Entry 4PTW (X-ray diffraction, 2.00 A resolution); this record covers chain A.

Chain A:
Protein: Glycoside hydrolase family 1
Source organism: Halothermothrix orenii
Notes: EC 3.2.1.21
UniProt: B8CYA8 (B8CYA8_HALOH); numbering as in UniProt (aligned over 1-451)
Chain sequence (452 residues; numbered 0 to 451; the number before each row is that of its first residue; numbering starts at 0):
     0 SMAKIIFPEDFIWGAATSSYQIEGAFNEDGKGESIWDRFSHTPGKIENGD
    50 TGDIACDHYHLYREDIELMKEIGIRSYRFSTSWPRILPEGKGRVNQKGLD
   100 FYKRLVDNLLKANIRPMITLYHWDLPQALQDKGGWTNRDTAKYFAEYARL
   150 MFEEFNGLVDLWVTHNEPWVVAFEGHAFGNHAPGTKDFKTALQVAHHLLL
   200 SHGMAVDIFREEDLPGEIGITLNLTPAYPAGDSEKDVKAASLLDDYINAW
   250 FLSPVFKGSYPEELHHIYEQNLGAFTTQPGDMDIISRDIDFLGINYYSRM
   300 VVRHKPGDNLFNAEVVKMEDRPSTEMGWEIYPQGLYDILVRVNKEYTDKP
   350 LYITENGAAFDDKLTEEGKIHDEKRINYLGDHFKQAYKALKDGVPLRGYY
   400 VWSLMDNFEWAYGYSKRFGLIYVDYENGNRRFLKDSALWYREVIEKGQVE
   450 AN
Disordered / not traced: 0-3, 449-451
Sequence notes: expression tag (0)
Residues lining bound ligands: 2-deoxy-2-fluoro-alpha-D-glucopyranose (G2F): Gln-20, His-121, Trp-122, Asn-165, Glu-166, Asn-294, Tyr-296, Trp-327, Glu-354, Trp-401, Glu-408, Trp-409, Phe-417
From the paper describing this entry:
  - catalytic residues: Glu-166, Glu-354, Glu-408
  - mutagenesis - E354Q: abolished catalytic activity on cellobiose
  - mutagenesis - E354Q: abolished catalytic activity on lactose
  - mutagenesis - E166Q: decreased catalytic activity on cellobiose
  - mutagenesis - E408Q: decreased catalytic activity
  - binding site for 2-deoxy-2-fluoro-alpha-D-glucopyranose: Gln-20, His-121, Asn-165, Glu-354, Trp-401, Glu-408, Trp-409

Summary:
Bound to chain A: 2-deoxy-2-fluoro-alpha-D-glucopyranose. From the paper: catalytic residues Glu-166, Glu-354
and Glu-408; E354Q abolishes catalytic activity on cellobiose; 3 substitutions were tested in all.
Chain A is Glycoside hydrolase family 1 (Halothermothrix orenii); the structure, Halothermothrix orenii
beta-glucosidase A, 2-deoxy-2-fluoro-glucose complex, was determined by X-ray diffraction together with 4PTV
and 4PTX from the same study.
